Entry 3TUZ (X-ray diffraction, 3.40 A resolution); this record covers chains C and D of the 4 polymer chains in the assembly.

Chain C (and D):
Protein: Methionine import ATP-binding protein MetN
Organism: Escherichia coli
Notes: EC 3.6.3.-; chain D of this document is another copy of the same molecule, construct and numbering; everything in this record applies to it too
Reference sequence: P30750 (METN_ECOLI); residue numbers follow UniProt; this construct covers 1-343
Sequence (366 residues; each row starts with the number of its first residue; numbers below 1 keep their minus sign (Met-22 is residue -22)):
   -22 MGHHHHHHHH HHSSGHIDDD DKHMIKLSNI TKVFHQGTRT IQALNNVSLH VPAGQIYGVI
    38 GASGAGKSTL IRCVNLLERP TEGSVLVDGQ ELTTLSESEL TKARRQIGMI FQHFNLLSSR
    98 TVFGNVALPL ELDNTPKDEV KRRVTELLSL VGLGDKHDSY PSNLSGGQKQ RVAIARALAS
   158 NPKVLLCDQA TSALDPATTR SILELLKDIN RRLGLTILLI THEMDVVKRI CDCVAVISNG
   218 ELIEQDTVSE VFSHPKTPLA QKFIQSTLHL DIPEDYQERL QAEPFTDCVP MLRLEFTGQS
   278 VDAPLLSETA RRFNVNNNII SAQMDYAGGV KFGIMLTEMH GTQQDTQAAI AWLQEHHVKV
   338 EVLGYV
Not modelled in the structure: -22 to -1 (chain D: -22 to 0)
Construct notes: expression tag (-22 to 0); engineered mutation Gln166 (Glu in P30750)
Residues lining bound ligands:
  - ADP (adenosine-5'-diphosphate): Phe11, Gln13, Ala20, Ala39, Ser40, Gly41, Ala42, Gly43, Lys44, Ser45, Thr46, Gln166
  - selenomethionine (MSE), molecule 1: Phe273, Ser277, Val278, Asp279, Ala280, Pro281, Leu282, Leu283, Ser284, Gln300, Met301, Phe309, Gly310, Ile311, Met312
  - selenomethionine (MSE), molecule 2: Asn294, Asn295, Ile296, Ile297
Swiss-Prot annotation at these positions:
  - binding site (ATP): Ser40 to Thr46
  - binding site (L-methionine): Val278 to Leu283, Asn295, Ile296
  - mutagenesis: Asn295 (N295A: Reduces the binding of L-methionine to undetectable levels)
What the authors report for this chain:
  - binding site for selenomethionine: Phe273, Ser277 to Leu283, Asn294 to Ile296, Gln300 to Met301, Gly310 to Met312
  - conformationally variable residues (loop rearrangement, side-chain flip): Ser277 to Leu283, Met301

Chain C / chain D interface:
Contacting residue pairs (56):
  Arg206(C) with Glu251(D), salt bridge
  His246(C) with His246(D); Gln300(D), hydrogen bond (backbone-side chain)
  Leu247(C) with Gln300(D)
  Asp248(C) with Gln300(D)
  Pro250(C) with Met301(D)
  Glu251(C) with Arg177(D), salt bridge; Arg206(D), salt bridge
  Asp252(C) with Tyr303(D)
  Tyr253(C) with Asp279(D), hydrogen bond; Lys308(D)
  Val278(C) with Asn295(D)
  Asp279(C) with Asn295(D), hydrogen bond (backbone-side chain)
  Pro281(C) with Asn293(D); Asn294(D); Asn295(D)
  Ser284(C) with Ala287(D); Val292(D); Asn293(D); Asn294(D), hydrogen bond (side chain-backbone)
  Glu285(C) with Asn293(D), hydrogen bond
  Ala287(C) with Ser284(D); Arg288(D), hydrogen bond (backbone-side chain)
  Arg288(C) with Ala287(D), hydrogen bond (side chain-backbone); Arg288(D); Asn291(D); Val292(D), hydrogen bond (side chain-backbone); Asn293(D), hydrogen bond
  Val292(C) with Ser284(D); Arg288(D), hydrogen bond (backbone-side chain)
  Asn293(C) with Pro281(D); Ser284(D); Glu285(D); Arg288(D), hydrogen bond
  Asn294(C) with Pro281(D); Ser284(D), hydrogen bond (backbone-side chain)
  Asn295(C) with Val278(D); Asp279(D); Ala280(D)
  Ile296(C) with Met301(D); Met312(D), hydrophobic
  Ile297(C) with Met301(D)
  Ser298(C) with Ala299(D); Gln300(D)
  Ala299(C) with Ile297(D); Ser298(D); Ala299(D), hydrogen bond (backbone-backbone)
  Gln300(C) with Asp248(D), hydrogen bond (side chain-backbone); Ile297(D); Ser298(D), hydrogen bond
  Met301(C) with Ile296(D); Ile297(D)
  Asp302(C) with Asp248(D)
  Tyr303(C) with Asp252(D), hydrogen bond
  Lys308(C) with Tyr253(D)
  Met312(C) with Ile296(D), hydrophobic
Also at the interface, not in a pair above, chain C (32 interface residues in all): Leu283, Asn291, His317
Also at the interface, not in a pair above, chain D (32 interface residues in all): Pro250, Leu283, His317

Overview:
The chain C/chain D interface involves 32 residues from each chain; the contacts include 16 hydrogen bonds and
3 salt bridges. Polar pairs include Arg206(C)-Glu251(D), Glu251(C)-Arg177(D) and His246(C)-Gln300(D). Bound to
chain C: selenomethionine and ADP. The paper reports a binding site for selenomethionine at Phe273(C),
Ser277(C) and Asn294(C) among others; conformational variability at Ser277(C) and Met301(C).
Both chains are Methionine import ATP-binding protein MetN (Escherichia coli). Entry 3TUZ (Inward facing
conformations of the MetNI methionine ABC transporter: CY5 SeMet soak crystal form) was determined by X-ray
diffraction (same publication as 3TUI and 3TUJ).
